Entry 7M4U (electron microscopy, 2.71 A resolution); this record covers chains a and d of the 21 polymer chains in the assembly.

Chain a:
Molecule: 16s Ribosomal RNA
Source organism: Acinetobacter baumannii (strain AB0057)
Sequence (1544 nucleotides; row label = number of the first residue in the row):
     1 UUUAACUGAAGAGUUUGAUCAUGGCUCAGAUUGAACGCUGGCGGCAGGCU
    51 UAACACAUGCAAGUCGAGCGGGGGAAGGUAGCUUGCUACCGGACCUAGCG
   101 GCGGACGGGUGAGUAAUGCUUAGGAAUCUGCCUAUUAGUGGGGGACAACA
   151 UCUCGAAAGGGAUGCUAAUACCGCAUACGUCCUACGGGAGAAAGCAGGGG
   201 AUCUUCGGACCUUGCGCUAAUAGAUGAGCCUAAGUCGGAUUAGCUAGUUG
   251 GUGGGGUAAAGGCCUACCAAGGCGACGAUCUGUAGCGGGUCUGAGAGGAU
   301 GAUCCGCCACACUGGGACUGAGACACGGCCCAGACUCCUACGGGAGGCAG
   351 CAGUGGGGAAUAUUGGACAAUGGGGGGAACCCUGAUCCAGCCAUGCCGCG
   401 UGUGUGAAGAAGGCCUUAUGGUUGUAAAGCACUUUAAGCGAGGAGGAGGC
   451 UACUCUAGUUAAUACCUAGGGAUAGUGGACGUUACUCGCAGAAUAAGCAC
   501 CGGCUAACUCUGUGCCAGCAGCCGCGGUAAUACAGAGGGUGCGAGCGUUA
   551 AUCGGAUUUACUGGGCGUAAAGCGUGCGUAGGCGGCUUAUUAAGUCGGAU
   601 GUGAAAUCCCCGAGCUUAACUUGGGAAUUGCAUUCGAUACUGGUGAGCUA
   651 GAGUAUGGGAGAGGAUGGUAGAAUUCCAGGUGUAGCGGUGAAAUGCGUAG
   701 AGAUCUGGAGGAAUACCGAUGGCGAAGGCAGCCAUCUGGCCUAAUACUGA
   751 CGCUGAGGUACGAAAGCAUGGGGAGCAAACAGGAUUAGAUACCCUGGUAG
   801 UCCAUGCCGUAAACGAUGUCUACUAGCCGUUGGGGCCUUUGAGGCUUUAG
   851 UGGCGCAGCUAACGCGAUAAGUAGACCGCCUGGGGAGUACGGUCGCAAGA
   901 CUAAAACUCAAAUGAAUUGACGGGGGCCCGCACAAGCGGUGGAGCAUGUG
   951 GUUUAAUUCGAUGXAACGCGAAGAACCUUACCUGGCCUUGACAUACUAGA
  1001 AACUUUUCAGAGAUGGAUUGGUGCCUUCGGGAACCUAGAUACAGGUGCUG
  1051 CAUGGCUGUCGUCAGCUCGUGUCGUGAGAUGUUGGGUUAAGUCCCGCAAC
  1101 GAGCGCAACCCUUUUCCUUACUUGCCAGCAUUUCGGAUGGGAACUUUAAG
  1151 GAUACUGCCAGUGACAAACUGGAGGAAGGCGGGGACGACGUCAAGUCAUC
  1201 AUGGCCCUUACGGCCAGGGCUACACACGUGCUACAAUGGUCGGUACAAAG
  1251 GGUUGCUACACAGCGAUGUGAUGCUAAUCUCAAAAAGCCGAUCGUAGUCC
  1301 GGAUUGGAGUCUGCAACUCGACUCCAUGAAGUCGGAAUCGCUAGUAAUCG
  1351 CGGAUCAGAAUGCCGCGGUGAAUACGUUCCCGGGCCUUGUACACACCGCC
  1401 CGUCACACCAUGGGAGUUUGUUGCACCAGAAGUAGCUAGCCUAACUGCAA
  1451 AGAGGGCGGUUACCACGGUGUGGCCGAUGACUGGGGUGAAGUCGUAACAA
  1501 GGUAGCCGUAGGGGAACCUGCGGCUGGAUCACCUCCUUAACGAA
Disordered / not traced: 1-2, 1531-1544
Modified residues: PSU (pseudouridine-5'-monophosphate) at position 513, 7MG (7N-methyl-8-hydroguanosine-5'-monophosphate) at position 524, 2MG (2N-methylguanosine-5'-monophosphate) at position 963, 5MC (5-methylcytidine-5'-monophosphate) at position 964, 2MG (2N-methylguanosine-5'-monophosphate) at position 1204, 4OC (4n,o2'-methylcytidine-5'-monophosphate) at position 1399, UR3 (3-methyluridine-5'-monophoshate) at position 1495, MA6 (6N-dimethyladenosine-5'-monophoshate) at position 1515, MA6 (6N-dimethyladenosine-5'-monophoshate) at position 1516
Sequence notes: conflict U1007 (C57026 in 1211343212), C1034 (U57053 in 1211343212)
Bound ions: Mg2+ site 1 near G23 (its only coordinating residue here); Mg2+ site 2 near A55 (its only coordinating residue here); Mg2+ site 3: A112, G113, G285; Mg2+ site 4: G141, A193; Mg2+ site 5: A170, C171; Mg2+ site 6 near A191 (its only coordinating residue here); Mg2+ site 7: A219 (shared with 1 residue of chain t); Mg2+ site 8: G295, G555; Mg2+ site 9 near A296 (its only coordinating residue here); Mg2+ site 10 near G327 (its only coordinating residue here); Mg2+ site 11 near C348 (its only coordinating residue here); Mg2+ site 12: A506, A507; 38 more Mg2+ sites not listed
Ligand contacts: Eravacycline: 2MG_963, G1050, C1051, C1192, A1193, A1194, G1195

Chain d:
Protein: 30S ribosomal protein S4
Source organism: Acinetobacter baumannii (strain AB0057)
UniProtKB: B7IA15 (RS4_ACIB5); residues 1-208 here = UniProt positions 1-208
Chain sequence (208 residues; numbered 1 to 208; the number before each row is that of its first residue):
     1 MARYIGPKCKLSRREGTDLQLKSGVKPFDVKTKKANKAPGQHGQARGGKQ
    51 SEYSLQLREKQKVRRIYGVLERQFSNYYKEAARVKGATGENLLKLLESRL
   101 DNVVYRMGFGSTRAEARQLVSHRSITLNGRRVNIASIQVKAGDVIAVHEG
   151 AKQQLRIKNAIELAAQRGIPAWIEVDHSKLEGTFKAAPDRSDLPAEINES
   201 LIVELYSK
Disordered / not traced: 1

Chain a / chain d interface:
Residue-residue contacts (101):
  C6(a) - Lys85(d)  base contact
  A10(a) - Gln56(d)  base contact
  A10(a) - Glu204(d)  hydrogen bond to the base
  A10(a) - Lys208(d)  base contact
  C396(a) - Arg72(d)  salt bridge to the phosphate
  C397(a) - Arg72(d)  salt bridge to the phosphate
  C397(a) - Asn76(d)  hydrogen bond to the phosphate
  G398(a) - Gln73(d)  hydrogen bond to the phosphate
  G398(a) - Ser136(d)  phosphate contact
  C399(a) - Ala2(d)  base contact
  C399(a) - Gln73(d)  hydrogen bond to the phosphate
  C399(a) - Ile134(d)  phosphate contact
  C399(a) - Ser136(d)  hydrogen bond to the phosphate
  G400(a) - Ala2(d)  hydrogen bond to the base
  G400(a) - Arg117(d)  salt bridge to the phosphate
  G400(a) - Ser121(d)  phosphate contact
  U401(a) - Ala2(d)  base contact
  U401(a) - Arg3(d)  salt bridge to the phosphate
  G402(a) - Arg3(d)  phosphate contact
  G402(a) - Ile5(d)  phosphate contact
  G402(a) - Gln118(d)  base contact
  U403(a) - Arg3(d)  salt bridge to the phosphate
  U403(a) - Glu115(d)  sugar contact
  U403(a) - Gln118(d)  hydrogen bond to the sugar
  G404(a) - Thr112(d)  hydrogen bond to the phosphate
  U405(a) - Lys22(d)  phosphate contact
  U405(a) - Ser23(d)  phosphate contact
  G406(a) - Lys26(d)  salt bridge to the phosphate
  G406(a) - Lys31(d)  salt bridge to the phosphate
  A407(a) - Lys26(d)  salt bridge to the phosphate
  G409(a) - Thr32(d)  base contact
  G409(a) - Lys33(d)  hydrogen bond to the base
  G409(a) - Lys34(d)  base contact
  G421(a) - Lys37(d)  hydrogen bond to the phosphate
  U422(a) - Lys34(d)  salt bridge to the phosphate
  U422(a) - Lys37(d)  salt bridge to the phosphate
  U422(a) - Pro39(d)  phosphate contact
  U422(a) - Gly40(d)  sugar contact
  U423(a) - Lys10(d)  hydrogen bond to the phosphate
  U423(a) - Arg13(d)  salt bridge to the phosphate
  U423(a) - Lys34(d)  salt bridge to the phosphate
  U423(a) - Pro39(d)  phosphate contact
  G424(a) - Pro7(d)  phosphate contact
  G424(a) - Lys10(d)  salt bridge to the phosphate
  G424(a) - Arg13(d)  phosphate contact
  G424(a) - Lys34(d)  sugar contact
  U425(a) - Cys9(d)  hydrogen bond to the phosphate
  U425(a) - Lys22(d)  hydrogen bond to the sugar
  U425(a) - Lys31(d)  sugar contact
  U425(a) - Thr32(d)  hydrogen bond to the phosphate
  U425(a) - Lys34(d)  phosphate contact
  A426(a) - Pro7(d)  phosphate contact
  A426(a) - Lys8(d)  salt bridge to the phosphate
  A426(a) - Cys9(d)  phosphate contact
  A426(a) - Lys22(d)  salt bridge to the phosphate
  C432(a) - Arg156(d)  hydrogen bond to the sugar
  U433(a) - Gln118(d)  base contact
  U433(a) - His122(d)  hydrogen bond to the sugar
  U433(a) - Arg156(d)  hydrogen bond to the sugar
  U434(a) - His122(d)  sugar contact
  U435(a) - Ser121(d)  sugar contact
  U435(a) - His122(d)  sugar contact
  U435(a) - Asn133(d)  sugar contact
  U486(a) - Arg123(d)  salt bridge to the phosphate
  C487(a) - Arg123(d)  salt bridge to the phosphate
  C487(a) - Arg131(d)  salt bridge to the phosphate
  A496(a) - Ala2(d)  base contact
  A506(a) - Ser51(d)  hydrogen bond to the phosphate
  A506(a) - Tyr53(d)  phosphate contact
  A506(a) - Ser54(d)  sugar contact
  A506(a) - Leu57(d)  sugar contact
  C508(a) - His42(d)  hydrogen bond to the sugar
  U509(a) - His42(d)  sugar contact
  G537(a) - Gln41(d)  sugar contact
  G538(a) - Gly40(d)  sugar contact
  G538(a) - Gln41(d)  hydrogen bond to the sugar
  G539(a) - Lys10(d)  salt bridge to the phosphate
  G539(a) - Arg14(d)  hydrogen bond to the phosphate
  G539(a) - Gly40(d)  sugar contact
  U540(a) - Arg14(d)  salt bridge to the phosphate
  U540(a) - Arg58(d)  phosphate contact
  G541(a) - Arg58(d)  salt bridge to the phosphate
  G541(a) - Gln61(d)  hydrogen bond to the phosphate
  G541(a) - Arg65(d)  salt bridge to the phosphate
  C542(a) - Lys60(d)  salt bridge to the phosphate
  C542(a) - Gln61(d)  hydrogen bond to the phosphate
  C542(a) - Arg64(d)  salt bridge to the phosphate
  C542(a) - Glu71(d)  phosphate contact
  G543(a) - Tyr4(d)  base contact
  G543(a) - Leu70(d)  phosphate contact
  G543(a) - Glu71(d)  hydrogen bond to the phosphate
  G543(a) - Arg72(d)  hydrogen bond to the phosphate
  A544(a) - Ala2(d)  phosphate contact
  A544(a) - Leu70(d)  phosphate contact
  C610(a) - Arg83(d)  salt bridge to the phosphate
  U616(a) - Arg130(d)  hydrogen bond to the sugar
  U616(a) - Val132(d)  base contact
  U616(a) - Asn133(d)  hydrogen bond to the base
  U616(a) - Ile134(d)  base contact
  U617(a) - Ile134(d)  base contact
  U617(a) - Ile137(d)  sugar contact
Interface residues without a listed pair, chain a (49 interface residues in all): A4, C414, C415, A492, U505, A507, C611
Interface residues without a listed pair, chain d (63 interface residues in all): Leu21, Gln50, Glu52, Ala114, Ala135, Leu205, Ser207

Overview:
The interface between chain a and chain d involves 49 residues on one side and 63 on the other; the contacts
include 27 hydrogen bonds and 25 salt bridges. Polar pairs include A10(a)-Glu204(d), G400(a)-Ala2(d) and
G409(a)-Lys33(d). Bound to chain a: Eravacycline.
Here chain a is 16s Ribosomal RNA and chain d is 30S ribosomal protein S4, both from Acinetobacter baumannii
(strain AB0057). Entry 7M4U (A. baumannii Ribosome-Eravacycline complex: 30S) was determined by electron
microscopy.
